6BP2 - chains A and L of the 4 polymer chains in the assembly; structure by X-ray diffraction, 3.17 A resolution.

Chain A:
Protein: Envelope glycoprotein
Organism: Marburg marburgvirus
UniProtKB: A0A0U2XLP5 (A0A0U2XLP5_9MONO); residue numbers follow UniProt; this construct covers 17-266
Sequence (250 residues; each row starts with the number of its first residue):
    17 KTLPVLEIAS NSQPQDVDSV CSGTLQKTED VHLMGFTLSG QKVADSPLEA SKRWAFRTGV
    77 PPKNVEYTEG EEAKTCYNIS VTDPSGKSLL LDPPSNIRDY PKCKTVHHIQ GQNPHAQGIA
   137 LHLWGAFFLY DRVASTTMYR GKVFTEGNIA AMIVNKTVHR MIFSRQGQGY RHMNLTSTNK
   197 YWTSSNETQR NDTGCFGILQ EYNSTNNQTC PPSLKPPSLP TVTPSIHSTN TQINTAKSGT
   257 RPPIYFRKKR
Unresolved in the structure: 17-32, 181-266
Sequence notes: variant Arg-257 (Met in A0A0U2XLP5), Pro-258 (Asn in A0A0U2XLP5), Ile-260 (Ser in A0A0U2XLP5), Tyr-261 (Ser in A0A0U2XLP5), Phe-262 (Asp in A0A0U2XLP5), Arg-263 (Asp in A0A0U2XLP5), Lys-264 (Glu in A0A0U2XLP5), Lys-265 (Asp in A0A0U2XLP5), Arg-266 (Leu in A0A0U2XLP5)
Disulfides: Cys-92/Cys-119
Glycans and other covalent adducts: N-acetylglucosamine (NAG) linked to Asn-94, Asn-171
What the authors report for this chain:
  - post-translational modification sites: Asn-94, Asn-171
  - mutagenesis - W70A, F72A, H124S, N129S: decreased expression
  - mutagenesis - Q128S/N129S: unchanged expression

Chain L:
Protein: MR191 Fab Light Chain
Organism: Homo sapiens
Notes: antibody fragment or engineered binder
Sequence (217 residues; row label = number of the first residue in the row):
     1 QSVLTQPPSV SGAPGQRVTI SCTGSSSNIG AGFDVHWYQQ LPGTAPKLLI YDNNNRPSGV
    61 PDRFSGSKSG TSASLAITGL QAEDEADYYC QSYDTSLSGP VVFGGGTKLT VLQPKAAPSV
   121 TLFPPSSEEL QANKATLVCL ISDFYPGAVT VAWKADSSPI KAGVETTTPS KQSNNKYAAS
   181 SYLSLTPEQW KSHRSYSCQV THEGSTVEKT VAPTECS
Unresolved in the structure: 1, 217
Disulfides: Cys-22/Cys-90, Cys-139/Cys-198

How chain A and chain L interact:
Contacting residue pairs (10):
  Ser-62(A) / Ala-31(L)
  Pro-63(A) / Ala-31(L)
  Leu-64(A) / Gly-32(L)
  Leu-64(A) / Phe-33(L)  hydrophobic
  Thr-121(A) / Ser-26(L)
  Val-122(A) / Thr-95(L)
  His-123(A) / Thr-95(L)  hydrogen bond
  His-124(A) / Thr-95(L)  hydrogen bond (backbone-backbone)
  His-124(A) / Leu-97(L)
  Gln-126(A) / Tyr-93(L)
Also at the interface, not in a pair above, chain A (9 interface residues in all): Ile-125
Also at the interface, not in a pair above, chain L (10 interface residues in all): Ser-27, Asp-94, Ser-96

Summary:
9 residues of chain A face 10 of chain L across their interface; the contacts include 2 hydrogen bonds. Polar
contacts include His-123(A)/Thr-95(L) and His-124(A)/Thr-95(L). Covalently linked N-acetylglucosamine: at
Asn-94(A) and Asn-171(A). From the paper: W70A, F72A and H124S of chain A, among others, reduce expression;
modification sites Asn-94(A) and Asn-171(A); 5 substitutions were tested in all.
Here chain A is Envelope glycoprotein (Marburg marburgvirus) and chain L is MR191 Fab Light Chain (Homo
sapiens). Entry 6BP2 (Therapeutic human monoclonal antibody MR191 bound to a marburgvirus glycoprotein) was
determined by X-ray diffraction.
